PDB entry 4HVO | X-ray diffraction, 1.75 A resolution | chain A

Chain A:
Molecule: 3-hydroxyanthranilate 3,4-dioxygenase
Source organism: Cupriavidus metallidurans
Notes: EC 1.13.11.6
Reference sequence: Q1LCS4 (3HAO_RALME); numbering as in UniProt (aligned over 1-174)
Amino-acid sequence (174 residues; numbered 1 to 174; the number before each row is that of its first residue):
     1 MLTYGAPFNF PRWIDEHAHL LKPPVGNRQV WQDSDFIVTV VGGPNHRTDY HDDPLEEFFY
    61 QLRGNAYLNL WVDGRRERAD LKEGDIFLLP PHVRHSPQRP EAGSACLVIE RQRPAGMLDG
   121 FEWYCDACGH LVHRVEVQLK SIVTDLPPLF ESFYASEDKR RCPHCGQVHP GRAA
Ion coordination: Cu ion: His51, Glu57, His95; Fe2+: Cys125, Cys128, Cys162, Cys165
Curated features (UniProtKB/Swiss-Prot):
  - binding site (O2): Arg47
  - binding site (Fe cation): His51, Glu57, His95, Cys125, Cys128, Cys162, Cys165
  - binding site (substrate): Glu57, Arg99, Glu110
From the paper describing this entry:
  - Cu ion coordination: His51, Glu57, His95

Summary:
His51, Glu57 and His95 form the Cu ion site. Cys125, Cys128, Cys162 and Cys165 coordinate Fe2+. From UniProt:
O2-binding residue Arg47, 7 Fe cation-binding residues and 3 substrate-binding residues. The paper reports Cu
ion coordination by His51, Glu57 and His95.
Chain A is 3-hydroxyanthranilate 3,4-dioxygenase (Cupriavidus metallidurans); the structure, 1.75 angstrom
x-ray crystal structure of cufe reconstituted 3-hydroxyanthranilate-3,4-dioxygenase from cupriavidus
metallidurans, was determined by X-ray diffraction, deposited together with 4HSJ, 4L2N and 4HVQ.
